Entry 3QZM (X-ray diffraction, 1.25 A resolution); this record covers chain A.

Chain A:
Protein: Iron-regulated surface determinant protein A
From: Staphylococcus aureus subsp. aureus
UniProtKB: Q7A655 (ISDA_STAAN); residues 62-184 here = UniProt positions 62-184
Amino-acid sequence (127 residues; each row starts with the number of its first residue):
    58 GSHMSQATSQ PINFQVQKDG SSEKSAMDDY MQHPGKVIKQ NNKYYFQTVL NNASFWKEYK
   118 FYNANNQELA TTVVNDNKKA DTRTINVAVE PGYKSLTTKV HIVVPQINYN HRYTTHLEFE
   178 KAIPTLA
Not modelled in the structure: 58-60
Construct notes: expression tag (58-61); engineered mutation Ala-83 (His in Q7A655)
Ion coordination: heme Fe near Tyr-166 (its only coordinating residue here)
Small-molecule neighbours: heme (HEM): Lys-75, Ser-82, Ala-83, Met-84, Tyr-87, Phe-112, Trp-113, Val-157, Ile-159, Val-161, Ile-164, Tyr-166, Tyr-170, Thr-172
UniProt features mapped onto this chain:
  - binding site (heme): Lys-75, Ser-82, Tyr-166
  - mutagenesis: Tyr-166 (Y166A: Impaired heme transfer; Y166F: Impaired heme transfer)
What the authors report for this chain:
  - binding site for heme: Lys-75

In short:
Bound to chain A: heme. Curated annotation (UniProt) lists 3 heme-binding residues and one mutagenesis site.
The paper reports a binding site for heme at Lys-75.
Chain A is Iron-regulated surface determinant protein A (Staphylococcus aureus subsp. aureus); the structure,
Staphylococcus aureus IsdA NEAT domain H83A variant in complex with heme, was determined by X-ray diffraction
(same publication as 3QZL, 3QZN, 3QZO and 3QZP).
